Entry 6QVB (electron microscopy, 4.34 A resolution (low resolution: residue-level contacts below are approximate; hydrogen-bond / salt-bridge calls are withheld)); this record covers chains B and A.

== Chain B (and A) ==
Protein: Chloride channel protein 1
Source organism: Homo sapiens
Notes: chain A of this document is another copy of the same molecule, construct and numbering; everything in this record applies to it too
Reference sequence: P35523 (CLCN1_HUMAN); numbering as in UniProt; present here: 1-589, 594-988
Sequence (988 residues; numbered 1 to 988 plus 3 insertion-coded residues; 3 numbers in that range are skipped by the numbering (no residue carries them; nothing is unmodelled there); the number before each row is that of its first residue; a row labelled like 593A-593C holds insertion residues (593A, then the next letters in order)):
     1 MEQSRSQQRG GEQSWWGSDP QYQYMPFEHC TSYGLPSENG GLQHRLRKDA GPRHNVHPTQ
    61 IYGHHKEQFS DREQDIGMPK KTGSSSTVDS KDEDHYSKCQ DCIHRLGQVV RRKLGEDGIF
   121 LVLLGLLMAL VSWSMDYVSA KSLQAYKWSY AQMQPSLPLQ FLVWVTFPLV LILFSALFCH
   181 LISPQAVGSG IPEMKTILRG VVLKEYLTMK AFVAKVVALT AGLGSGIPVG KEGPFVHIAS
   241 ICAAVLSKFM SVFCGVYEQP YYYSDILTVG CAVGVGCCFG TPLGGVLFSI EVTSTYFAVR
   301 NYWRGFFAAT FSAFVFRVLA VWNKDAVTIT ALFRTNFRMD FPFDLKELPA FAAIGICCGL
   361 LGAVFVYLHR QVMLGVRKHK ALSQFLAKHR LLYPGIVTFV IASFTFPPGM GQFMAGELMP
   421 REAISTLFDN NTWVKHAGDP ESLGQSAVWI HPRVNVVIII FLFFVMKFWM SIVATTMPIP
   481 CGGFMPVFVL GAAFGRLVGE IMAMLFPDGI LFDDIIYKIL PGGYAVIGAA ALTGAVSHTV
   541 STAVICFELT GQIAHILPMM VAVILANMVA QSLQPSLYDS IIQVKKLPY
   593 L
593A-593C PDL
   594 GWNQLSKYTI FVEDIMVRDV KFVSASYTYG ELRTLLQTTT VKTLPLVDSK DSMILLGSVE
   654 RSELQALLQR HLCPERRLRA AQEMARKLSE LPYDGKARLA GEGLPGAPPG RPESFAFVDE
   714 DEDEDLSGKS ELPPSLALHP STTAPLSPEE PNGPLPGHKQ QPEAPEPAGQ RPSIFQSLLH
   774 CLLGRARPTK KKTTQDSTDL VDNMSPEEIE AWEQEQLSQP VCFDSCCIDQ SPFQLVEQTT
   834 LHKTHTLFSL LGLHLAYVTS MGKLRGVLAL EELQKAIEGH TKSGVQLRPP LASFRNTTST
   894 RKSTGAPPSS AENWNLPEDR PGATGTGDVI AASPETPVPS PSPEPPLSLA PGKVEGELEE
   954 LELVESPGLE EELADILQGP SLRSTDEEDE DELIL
Unresolved in the structure: 1-114, 254-261, 593A-593C, 596-600, 673-818, 873-988 (chain A: 1-114, 254-261, 593A-593C, 596-600, 672-816, 873-988)
Swiss-Prot annotation at these positions:
  - motif: Gly-188 to Pro-192 (Selectivity filter part_1), Gly-230 to Pro-234 (Selectivity filter part_2), Gly-482 to Pro-486 (Selectivity filter part_3)
  - binding site (chloride): Ser-189, Phe-484, Tyr-578
  - site: Glu-232 (Protopore gate)
  - modified residue: Ser-886 (Phosphoserine)
  - natural variant: Gln-43 (Q43R: In MCAR), Ser-70 (S70L: In MCAR; uncertain significance), Thr-82 (T82A: In MCAR; uncertain significance), Arg-105 (R105C: In MCAR), Met-128 (M128V: In MCAD), Asp-136 (D136G: In MCAR), Tyr-137 (Y137D: In MCAR), Tyr-150 (Y150C: In MCAR), Gln-154 (Q154R: No effect on chloride transport), Gln-160 (Q160H: In MCAR), Phe-161 (F161V: In MCAD and MCAR), Trp-164 (W164R: In MCAR), 48 further natural variant entries in UniProt
  - mutagenesis: Ile-290 (I290C/E/F/G/K/L/Q/T/V/Y: Changed chloride channel activity; changed gating of the channel), Glu-291 (E291D: No effect on calcium channel activity; E291L: Loss of calcium channel activity), Arg-496 (R496K: Changed gating of the channel), Gly-499 (G499K/E: Changed gating of the channel; G499Q: No effect on gating of the channel), Glu-500 (E500Q: No effect on channel function), Thr-636 (T636A: Reduces the effect of adenosine nucleotides on common gate), Pro-638 (P638A: Reduces the effect of adenosine nucleotides on common gate), Ser-651 (S651A: Has normal sensitivity to adenosine nucleotides), His-847 (H847A: Reduces the effect of adenosine nucleotides on common gate), Leu-848 (L848A: Abrogates the effect of adenosine nucleotides on common gate), Ala-849 (A849V: Has normal sensitivity to adenosine nucleotides)

== Interface between chain B and chain A ==
Pairs across the interface (48):
  Pro-282(B) / Met-560(A)
  Leu-283(B) / Val-544(A)
  Glu-291(B) / Tyr-302(A)
  Thr-295(B) / Phe-297(A)
  Thr-295(B) / Ala-298(A)
  Thr-295(B) / Val-299(A)
  Tyr-296(B) / Phe-297(A)
  Tyr-296(B) / Ala-298(A)
  Phe-297(B) / Thr-295(A)
  Phe-297(B) / Tyr-296(A)
  Ala-298(B) / Tyr-296(A)
  Val-299(B) / Thr-295(A)
  Tyr-302(B) / Glu-291(A)
  Phe-307(B) / Ile-564(A)
  Phe-307(B) / Met-568(A)
  Thr-310(B) / Met-560(A)
  Phe-314(B) / Leu-557(A)
  Val-321(B) / Leu-345(A)
  Thr-328(B) / Leu-345(A)
  Ile-329(B) / Phe-343(A)
  Ile-329(B) / Leu-557(A)
  Arg-334(B) / Met-339(A)
  Arg-334(B) / Asp-340(A)
  Asn-336(B) / Asp-340(A)
  Met-339(B) / Arg-334(A)
  Met-339(B) / Met-339(A)
  Asp-340(B) / Arg-334(A)
  Phe-343(B) / Ile-329(A)
  Leu-345(B) / Val-321(A)
  Leu-345(B) / Thr-328(A)
  Val-540(B) / Phe-306(A)
  Val-544(B) / Leu-283(A)
  Glu-548(B) / Ile-556(A)
  Gly-551(B) / Ile-553(A)
  Ile-553(B) / Gly-551(A)
  Ile-553(B) / Ile-553(A)
  Ile-556(B) / Glu-548(A)
  Leu-557(B) / Thr-310(A)
  Leu-557(B) / Phe-314(A)
  Met-560(B) / Pro-282(A)
  Met-560(B) / Thr-310(A)
  Ile-564(B) / Phe-306(A)
  Ile-564(B) / Phe-307(A)
  Met-568(B) / Phe-307(A)
  Pro-825(B) / Val-829(A)
  Gln-827(B) / Pro-825(A)
  Val-829(B) / Pro-825(A)
  Met-854(B) / Met-854(A)
Interface residues without a listed pair, chain B (48 interface residues in all): Leu-287, Val-292, Ser-294, Phe-306, Val-327, Pro-342, Asp-344, Leu-348, Phe-512, Phe-547, Gln-552, Val-561, Ile-647
Interface residues without a listed pair, chain A (48 interface residues in all): Leu-287, Val-292, Ser-294, Trp-303, Val-327, Asn-336, Pro-342, Asp-344, Leu-348, Phe-512, Val-540, Phe-547, Gln-552, Val-561, Ile-647

== Summary ==
Chain B and chain A each contribute 48 residues to their interface. Curated annotation (UniProt) lists 3
chloride-binding residues and 11 mutagenesis sites on chain B.
Both chains are Chloride channel protein 1 (Homo sapiens). Entry 6QVB (CryoEM structure of the human ClC-1
chloride channel, CBS state 3) was determined by electron microscopy together with 6QV6, 6QVC, 6QVD and 6QVU
from the same study.
